PDB entry 8WIB | electron microscopy, 3.50 A resolution | chains T and A of the 50 polymer chains in the assembly

[Chain T]
Molecule: 50S ribosomal protein L20
Source organism: Mycolicibacterium smegmatis MC2 155
Reference sequence: A0QYU6 (RL20_MYCS2); residue numbers follow UniProt; this construct covers 1-129
Amino-acid sequence (129 residues; each row starts with the number of its first residue):
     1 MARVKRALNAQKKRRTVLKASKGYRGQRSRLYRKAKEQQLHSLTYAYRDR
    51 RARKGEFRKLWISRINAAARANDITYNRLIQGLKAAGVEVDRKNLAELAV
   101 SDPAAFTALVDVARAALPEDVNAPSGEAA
Disordered / not traced: 1, 125-129

[Chain A]
Molecule: 23S rRNA
Source organism: Mycolicibacterium smegmatis MC2 155
Sequence (3119 nucleotides; each row starts with the number of its first residue):
     2 AAGUGUUUAAGGGCGCAUGGUGGAUGCCUUGGCACUGGGAGCCGAUGAAG
    52 GACGUAGGAGGCUGCGAUAAGCCUCGGGGAGCUGUCAACCGAGCGUUGAU
   102 CCGAGGAUGUCCGAAUGGGGAAACCCGGCACGAGUGAUGUCGUGUCACCA
   152 GGCGCUGAAUAUAUAGGCGUCUGGGGGGAACGCGGGGAAGUGAAACAUCU
   202 CAGUACCCGUAGGAAGAGAAAACAAAAUGUGAUUCCGUGAGUAGUGGCGA
   252 GCGAAAGCGGAGGAUGGCUAAACCGUAUGCAUGUGAUACCGGGUAGGGGU
   302 UGUGUGUGCGGGGUUGUGGGACCUAUCUUUCCGGCUCUACCUGGCUGGAG
   352 GGCAGUGAGAAAAUGUUGUGGUUAGCGGAAAUGGCUUGGGAUGGCCUGCC
   402 GUAGACGGUGAGAGCCCGGUACGUGAAAACCCGACGUCUGUCUUGAUGGU
   452 GUUCCCGAGUAGCAGCGGGCCCGUGGAAUCUGCUGUGAAUCUGCCGGGAC
   502 CACCCGGUAAGCCUGAAUACUUCCCAGUGACCGAUAGCGGAUUAGUACCG
   552 UGAGGGAAUGGUGAAAAGUACCCCGGGAGGGGAGUGAAAGAGUACCUGAA
   602 ACCGUGCGCUUACAAUCCGUCAGAGCCCUCGACGUGUCGUGGGGUGAUGG
   652 CGUGCCUUUUGAAGAAUGAGCCUGCGAGUCAGGGACAUGUCGCGAGGUUA
   702 ACCCGGGUGGGGUAGCCGCAGCGAAAGCGAGUCUGAAUAGGGCGUAUCCA
   752 CACAAGAGUGUGUGGUGUAGUGGUGUGUUCUGGACCCGAAGCGGAGUGAU
   802 CUACCCAUGGCCAGGGUGAAGCGCGGGUAAGACCGCGUGGAGGCCCGAAC
   852 CCACUUAGGUUGAAGACUGAGGGGAUGAGCUGUGGGUAGGGGUGAAAGGC
   902 CAAUCAAACUCCGUGAUAGCUGGUUCUCCCCGAAAUGCAUUUAGGUGCAG
   952 CGUCGCAUGUUUCUUGCCGGAGGUAGAGCUACUGGAUGGCCGAUGGGCCC
  1002 CACAGGGUUACUGACGUCAGCCAAACUCCGAAUGCCGGUAAGUCCAAGAG
  1052 UGCGGCAGUGAGACGGCGGGGGAUAAGCUCCGUGCGUCGAGAGGGAAACA
  1102 GCCCAGAUCGCCGGCUAAGGCCCCUAAGCGUGUGCUAAGUGGAAAAGGAU
  1152 GUGCAGUCGCGAAGACAACCAGGAGGUUGGCUUAGAAGCAGCCACCCUUG
  1202 AAAGAGUGCGUAAUAGCUCACUGGUCAAGUGAUUGUGCGCCGAUAAUGUA
  1252 GCGGGGCUCAAGCACACCGCCGAAGCCGCGGCAGCCAACGUGUUGGCUGG
  1302 GUAGGGGAGCGUCCUGCAUCCGGUGAAGCCGCCGAGUGAUCGAGUGGUGG
  1352 AGGGUGUGGGAGUGAGAAUGCAGGCAUGAGUAGCGAUUAGGCAAGUGAGA
  1402 ACCUUGCCCGCCGAAAGACCAAGGGUUCCUGGGCCAGGCCAGUCCGCCCA
  1452 GGGUGAGUCGGGACCUAAGGCGAGGCCGACAGGCGUAGUCGAUGGACAAC
  1502 GGGUUGAUAUUCCCGUACCCGUGUAUGUGCGUCCAUGAUGAAUCAGCGGU
  1552 ACUAACCAUCCAAAACCACCGUGACCGCACCUUUCGGGGUGUGGCGUUGG
  1602 UGGGGCUGCAUGGGACCUUCGUUGGUAGUAGUCAAGCGAUGGGGUGACGC
  1652 AGGAAGGUAGCCGUACCGGUCAGUGGUAAUACCGGGGUAAGCCUGUAGGG
  1702 AGUCAGAUAGGUAAAUCCGUCUGGCAUAUAUCCUGAGAGGUGAUGCAUAG
  1752 CCGAGUGAGGCGAAUUCGGUGAUCCUAUGCUGCCGAGAAAAGCCUCUAGC
  1802 GAGGACAUACACGGCCCGUACCCCAAACCAACACAGGUGGUCAGGUAGAG
  1852 AAUACUAAGGCGUACGAGUGAACUAUGGUUAAGGAACUCGGCAAAAUGCC
  1902 CCCGUAACUUCGGGAGAAGGGGGACCCACAUGGCGUGUAAGCCUUUACGG
  1952 CCCAAGCGUGAGUGGGUGGCACAAACCAGUGAGAAGCGACUGUUUACUAA
  2002 AAACACAGGUCCGUGCGAAGUCGCAAGACGAUGUAUACGGACUGACGCCU
  2052 GCCCGGUGCUGGAAGGUUAAGAGGACCCGUUAACUCCCUUUGGGGGUGAA
  2102 GCGGAGAAUUUAAGCCCCAGUAAACGGCGGUGGUAACUAUAACCAUCCUA
  2152 AGGUAGCGAAAUUCCUUGUCGGGUAAGUUCCGACCUGCACGAAUGGCGUA
  2202 ACGACUUCUCAACUGUCUCAACCAUAGACUCGGCGAAAUUGCACUACGAG
  2252 UAAAGAUGCUCGUUACGCGCGGCAGGACGAAAAGACCCCGGGACCUUCAC
  2302 UACAACUUGGUAUUGGUGCUCGAUACGGUUUGUGUAGGAUAGGUGGGAGA
  2352 CUGUGAAGCUCACACGCCAGUGUGGGUGGAGUCGUUGUUGAAAUACCACU
  2402 CUGAUCGUAUUGGGCCUCUAACCUCGGACCGUAUAUCCGGUUCAGGGACA
  2452 GUGCCUGGUGGGUAGUUUAACUGGGGCGGUUGCCUCCUAAAAUGUAACGG
  2502 AGGCGCCCAAAGGUUCCCUCAACCUGGACGGCAAUCAGGUGUUGAGUGUA
  2552 AGUGCACAAGGGAGCUUGACUGCGAGACGGACAUGUCGAGCAGGGACGAA
  2602 AGUCGGGACUAGUGAUCCGGCACCUCUGAGUGGAAGGGGUGUCGCUCAAC
  2652 GGAUAAAAGGUACCCCGGGGAUAACAGGCUGAUCUUCCCCAAGAGUCCAU
  2702 AUCGACGGGAUGGUUUGGCACCUCGAUGUCGGCUCGUCGCAUCCUGGGGC
  2752 UGGAGCAGGUCCCAAGGGUUGGGCUGUUCGCCCAUUAAAGCGGCACGCGA
  2802 GCUGGGUUUAGAACGUCGUGAGACAGUUCGGUCUCUAUCCGCCGCGCGCG
  2852 UCAGAAGCUUGAGGAAACCUGUCCCUAGUACGAGAGGACCGGGACGGACG
  2902 AACCUCUGGUAUACCAGUUGUCCCACCAGGGGCACGGCUGGAUAGCCACG
  2952 UUCGGACAGGAUAACCGCUGAAAGCAUCUAAGCGGGAAACCUCUUCCAAG
  3002 ACCAGGCUUCUCACCCUCUAGGAGGGAUAAGGCCCCCCGCAGACCACGGG
  3052 AUUGAUAGACCAGACCUGGAAGCCUAGUAAUAGGUGCAGGGAACUGGCAC
  3102 UAACCGGCCGAAAACUUAC
Disordered / not traced: 1171-1220, 1562-1605, 2697-2699

[Chain T / chain A interface]
Residue-residue contacts - 148 pairs, chain T then chain A:
  Ala2(T) - C532(A)  phosphate contact
  Ala2(T) - C533(A)  phosphate contact
  Ala2(T) - C1314(A)  base contact
  Ala2(T) - C1315(A)  sugar contact
  Ala2(T) - G1361(A)  base contact
  Ala2(T) - G1363(A)  hydrogen bond to the phosphate
  Arg3(T) - C533(A)  hydrogen bond to the phosphate
  Arg3(T) - G534(A)  salt bridge to the phosphate
  Arg3(T) - A537(A)  sugar contact
  Arg3(T) - C1314(A)  sugar contact
  Arg3(T) - G1363(A)  sugar contact
  Val4(T) - U1313(A)  base contact
  Val4(T) - C1314(A)  sugar contact
  Val4(T) - G1363(A)  hydrogen bond to the sugar
  Val4(T) - U1364(A)  sugar contact
  Lys5(T) - U26(A)  phosphate contact
  Lys5(T) - G27(A)  phosphate contact
  Lys5(T) - A535(A)  salt bridge to the phosphate
  Lys5(T) - C676(A)  phosphate contact
  Arg6(T) - C676(A)  salt bridge to the phosphate
  Arg6(T) - G677(A)  salt bridge to the phosphate
  Arg6(T) - G1365(A)  sugar contact
  Arg6(T) - A1366(A)  salt bridge to the phosphate
  Ala7(T) - U26(A)  sugar contact
  Ala7(T) - G675(A)  phosphate contact
  Asn9(T) - G1312(A)  hydrogen bond to the sugar
  Asn9(T) - G1365(A)  hydrogen bond to the base
  Ala10(T) - A1366(A)  phosphate contact
  Gln11(T) - U674(A)  phosphate contact
  Gln11(T) - G675(A)  hydrogen bond to the phosphate
  Lys12(T) - G1312(A)  hydrogen bond to the phosphate
  Lys12(T) - U1313(A)  salt bridge to the phosphate
  Lys12(T) - C1342(A)  salt bridge to the phosphate
  Lys13(T) - U1341(A)  phosphate contact
  Lys13(T) - A1366(A)  salt bridge to the phosphate
  Arg14(T) - U674(A)  salt bridge to the phosphate
  Arg14(T) - G675(A)  salt bridge to the phosphate
  Arg15(T) - C1330(A)  salt bridge to the phosphate
  Arg15(T) - C1331(A)  salt bridge to the phosphate
  Lys19(T) - C1333(A)  salt bridge to the phosphate
  Lys22(T) - C17(A)  phosphate contact
  Gly23(T) - C15(A)  phosphate contact
  Gly23(T) - G16(A)  hydrogen bond to the phosphate
  Tyr24(T) - C15(A)  sugar contact
  Tyr24(T) - G620(A)  hydrogen bond to the phosphate
  Tyr24(T) - U621(A)  hydrogen bond to the phosphate
  Arg25(T) - G14(A)  hydrogen bond to the sugar
  Arg25(T) - C619(A)  sugar contact
  Arg25(T) - G620(A)  phosphate contact
  Arg25(T) - C2245(A)  salt bridge to the phosphate
  Gly26(T) - C15(A)  hydrogen bond to the phosphate
  Gln27(T) - C2243(A)  phosphate contact
  Gln27(T) - A2244(A)  phosphate contact
  Arg28(T) - C619(A)  base contact
  Arg28(T) - G620(A)  phosphate contact
  Arg28(T) - C2243(A)  hydrogen bond to the sugar
  Arg30(T) - C15(A)  salt bridge to the phosphate
  Leu31(T) - C672(A)  sugar contact
  Leu31(T) - C673(A)  sugar contact
  Tyr32(T) - G1367(A)  phosphate contact
  Arg33(T) - C672(A)  salt bridge to the phosphate
  Arg33(T) - C673(A)  salt bridge to the phosphate
  Arg33(T) - G1367(A)  base contact
  Lys34(T) - C672(A)  salt bridge to the phosphate
  Lys34(T) - G2242(A)  hydrogen bond to the sugar
  Lys34(T) - C2243(A)  phosphate contact
  Lys36(T) - G1367(A)  hydrogen bond to the base
  Glu37(T) - G655(A)  base contact
  Glu37(T) - C656(A)  sugar contact
  Glu37(T) - G1367(A)  hydrogen bond to the base
  Gln38(T) - C619(A)  hydrogen bond to the phosphate
  Gln38(T) - G620(A)  hydrogen bond to the sugar
  His41(T) - G655(A)  hydrogen bond to the phosphate
  His41(T) - C656(A)  phosphate contact
  Ser42(T) - G620(A)  hydrogen bond to the sugar
  Ser42(T) - U621(A)  sugar contact
  Tyr45(T) - C619(A)  hydrogen bond to the phosphate
  Tyr45(T) - G620(A)  base contact
  Tyr45(T) - U621(A)  hydrogen bond to the sugar
  Tyr45(T) - G653(A)  hydrogen bond to the sugar
  Ala46(T) - U621(A)  sugar contact
  Tyr47(T) - A1108(A)  hydrogen bond to the sugar
  Tyr47(T) - C1110(A)  hydrogen bond to the phosphate
  Tyr47(T) - A1275(A)  base contact
  Arg48(T) - C652(A)  hydrogen bond to the base
  Arg48(T) - G653(A)  hydrogen bond to the sugar
  Arg48(T) - A1275(A)  base contact
  Asp49(T) - U621(A)  hydrogen bond to the sugar
  Asp49(T) - C622(A)  sugar contact
  Asp49(T) - G651(A)  hydrogen bond to the base
  Arg50(T) - G1111(A)  salt bridge to the phosphate
  Arg50(T) - C1112(A)  phosphate contact
  Arg51(T) - C1110(A)  salt bridge to the phosphate
  Arg51(T) - G1111(A)  salt bridge to the phosphate
  Arg51(T) - A1275(A)  hydrogen bond to the sugar
  Arg53(T) - C622(A)  hydrogen bond to the phosphate
  Arg53(T) - A623(A)  salt bridge to the phosphate
  Arg53(T) - C1112(A)  salt bridge to the phosphate
  Arg53(T) - C1113(A)  salt bridge to the phosphate
  Lys54(T) - C1112(A)  salt bridge to the phosphate
  Lys54(T) - C1113(A)  salt bridge to the phosphate
  Glu56(T) - G651(A)  hydrogen bond to the sugar
  Phe57(T) - A623(A)  sugar contact
  Phe57(T) - C1113(A)  stacking on the base
  Arg58(T) - G1115(A)  salt bridge to the phosphate
  Arg58(T) - C1116(A)  salt bridge to the phosphate
  Arg58(T) - C1272(A)  salt bridge to the phosphate
  Arg58(T) - G1273(A)  salt bridge to the phosphate
  Lys59(T) - A1127(A)  hydrogen bond to the sugar
  Trp61(T) - C1113(A)  sugar contact
  Ile62(T) - A1127(A)  sugar contact
  Ile62(T) - A1128(A)  sugar contact
  Ile62(T) - C1272(A)  phosphate contact
  Ile62(T) - G1273(A)  phosphate contact
  Ser63(T) - A1127(A)  sugar contact
  Asn66(T) - A1128(A)  hydrogen bond to the phosphate
  Asn66(T) - G1129(A)  hydrogen bond to the phosphate
  Arg70(T) - G1129(A)  salt bridge to the phosphate
  Arg70(T) - C1130(A)  salt bridge to the phosphate
  Thr75(T) - G1129(A)  phosphate contact
  Tyr76(T) - A1128(A)  sugar contact
  Tyr76(T) - G1129(A)  phosphate contact
  Tyr76(T) - C1271(A)  sugar contact
  Tyr76(T) - C1272(A)  hydrogen bond to the phosphate
  Asn77(T) - G1129(A)  phosphate contact
  Asn77(T) - G1270(A)  hydrogen bond to the base
  Asn77(T) - C1271(A)  sugar contact
  Arg78(T) - G1129(A)  base contact
  Arg78(T) - C1269(A)  hydrogen bond to the base
  Arg78(T) - G1270(A)  hydrogen bond to the sugar
  Ile80(T) - C1271(A)  sugar contact
  Gln81(T) - G1270(A)  hydrogen bond to the phosphate
  Asp91(T) - G1114(A)  sugar contact
  Asp91(T) - G1115(A)  phosphate contact
  Arg92(T) - G1115(A)  salt bridge to the phosphate
  Arg92(T) - C1116(A)  salt bridge to the phosphate
  Arg92(T) - C1272(A)  salt bridge to the phosphate
  Lys93(T) - C1113(A)  phosphate contact
  Lys93(T) - G1114(A)  salt bridge to the phosphate
  Val121(T) - C1269(A)  hydrogen bond to the sugar
  Asn122(T) - G1131(A)  hydrogen bond to the base
  Asn122(T) - U1132(A)  hydrogen bond to the sugar
  Asn122(T) - C1268(A)  hydrogen bond to the sugar
  Asn122(T) - C1269(A)  sugar contact
  Ala123(T) - C1268(A)  sugar contact
  Ala123(T) - C1269(A)  sugar contact
  Pro124(T) - C1268(A)  sugar contact
  Pro124(T) - C1269(A)  phosphate contact
Also at the interface, not in a pair above, chain T (65 interface residues in all): Leu8, Thr16, Ser29
Also at the interface, not in a pair above, chain A (76 interface residues in all): G13, A602, C603, C618, U646, A670, C927, G1329, A1362

[Overview]
65 residues of chain T and 76 residues of chain A are in contact, with 44 hydrogen bonds, 36 salt bridges and
1 aromatic stacking contact. Among the polar pairs are Asn9(T)-G1365(A), Lys36(T)-G1367(A) and
Glu37(T)-G1367(A).
Chain T is 50S ribosomal protein L20 and chain A is 23S rRNA, both from Mycolicibacterium smegmatis MC2 155;
the structure, Cryo- EM structure of Mycobacterium smegmatis 70S ribosome, E- tRNA and RafH, was determined by
electron microscopy together with 8WHX, 8WHY, 8WI7, 8WI8, 8WI9, 8WIC, 8WID and 8WIF from the same study.
